Entry 1HAU (X-ray diffraction, 1.90 A resolution); this record covers chain A.

# Chain A
Molecule: Dissimilatory copper-containing nitrite reductase
Organism: Alcaligenes xylosoxydans
Notes: EC 1.7.99.3, 1.7.2.1
UniProtKB: O68601 (O68601_ALCXX); residues 1-336 here correspond to UniProt positions 25-360 (UniProt number = residue number + 24)
Sequence (336 residues; each row starts with the number of its first residue):
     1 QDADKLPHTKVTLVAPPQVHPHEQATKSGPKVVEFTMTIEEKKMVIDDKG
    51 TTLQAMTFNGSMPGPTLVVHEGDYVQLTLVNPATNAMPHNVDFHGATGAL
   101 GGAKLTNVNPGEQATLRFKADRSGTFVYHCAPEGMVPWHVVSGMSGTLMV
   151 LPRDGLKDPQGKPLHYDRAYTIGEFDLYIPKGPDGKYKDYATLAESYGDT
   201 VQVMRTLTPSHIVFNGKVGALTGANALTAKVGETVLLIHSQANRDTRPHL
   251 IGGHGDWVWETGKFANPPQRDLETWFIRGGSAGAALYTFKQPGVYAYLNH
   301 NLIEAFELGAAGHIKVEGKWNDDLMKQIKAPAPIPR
Bound ions: Cu ion site 1: His89, Cys130, His139, Met144; Cu ion site 2: His94, His129, His300
Reported in the primary citation:
  - Cu ion coordination: His89, His94, His129, Cys130, His139, Met144, His300
  - conformationally variable residues (order/disorder transition): Met135
  - contacts within the chain: Asp92-Ala131 (water-mediated contact)
  - catalytic residues: Asp92, His249 (proposed by the authors, not directly observed)

# In short
The Cu ion site 1 is built by His89, Cys130, His139 and Met144. His94, His129 and His300 form the Cu ion site
2. The paper reports catalytic residues Asp92 and His249; Cu ion coordination by His89, His94 and His129 among
others.
Chain A is Dissimilatory copper-containing nitrite reductase (Alcaligenes xylosoxydans); the structure, X-ray
structure of a blue copper nitrite reductase at high ph and in copper free form ..., was determined by X-ray
diffraction, deposited together with 1HAW.
